Entry 8RDJ (electron microscopy, 2.62 A resolution); this record covers chains D and E of the 24 polymer chains in the assembly.

[Chain D]
Name: DNA-directed RNA polymerase subunit beta'
From: Sinapis alba
Notes: EC 2.7.7.6
Reference sequence: A0A6C0M5W0 (A0A6C0M5W0_SINAL); residue numbers follow UniProt; this construct covers 1-680
Sequence (680 residues; each row starts with the number of its first residue):
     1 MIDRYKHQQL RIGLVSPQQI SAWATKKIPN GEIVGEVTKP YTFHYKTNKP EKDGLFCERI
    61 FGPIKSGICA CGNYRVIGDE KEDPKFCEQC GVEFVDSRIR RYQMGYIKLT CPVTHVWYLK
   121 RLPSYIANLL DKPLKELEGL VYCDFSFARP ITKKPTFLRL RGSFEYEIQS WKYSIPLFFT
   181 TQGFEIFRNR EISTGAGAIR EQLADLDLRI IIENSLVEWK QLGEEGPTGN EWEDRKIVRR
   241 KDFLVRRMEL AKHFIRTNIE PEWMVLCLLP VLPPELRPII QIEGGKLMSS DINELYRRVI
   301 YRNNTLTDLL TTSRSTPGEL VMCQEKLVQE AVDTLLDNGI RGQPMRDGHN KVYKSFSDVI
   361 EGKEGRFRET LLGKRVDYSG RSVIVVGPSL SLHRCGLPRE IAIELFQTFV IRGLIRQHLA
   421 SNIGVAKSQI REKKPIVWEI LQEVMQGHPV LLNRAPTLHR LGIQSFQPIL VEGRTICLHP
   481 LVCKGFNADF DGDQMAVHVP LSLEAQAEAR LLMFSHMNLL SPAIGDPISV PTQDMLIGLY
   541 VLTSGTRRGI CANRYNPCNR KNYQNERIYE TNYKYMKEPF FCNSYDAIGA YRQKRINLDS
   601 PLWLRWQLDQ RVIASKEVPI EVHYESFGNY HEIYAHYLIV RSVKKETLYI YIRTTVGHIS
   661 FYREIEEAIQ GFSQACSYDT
Not modelled in the structure: 26-34, 78-84, 226-233, 279-290, 311-320, 559-577, 677-680
Bound ions: Mg2+: Asp489, Asp491, Asp493 (shared with 1 residue of chain Z)

[Chain E]
Name: DNA-directed RNA polymerase subunit beta''
From: Sinapis alba
Reference sequence: A0A6C0M829 (A0A6C0M829_SINAL); residue numbers follow UniProt; this construct covers 1-1373
Sequence (1373 residues; each row starts with the number of its first residue):
     1 MAERANLVFH NKVIDGTAIK RLISRLIDHF GMAYTSHILD QVKTLGFQQA TATSISLGID
    61 DLLTIPSKGW LVQDAEQQSL ILEKHHHYGN VHAVEKLRQS IEIWYATSEY LRQEMNPNFR
   121 MTDPFNPVHM MSFSGARGNA SQVHQLVGMR GLMSDPQGQM IDLPIQSNLR EGLSLTEYII
   181 SCYGARKGVV DTAVRTSDAG YLTRRLVEVV QHIVVRRTDC GTIRGISVSP RNKSRMMSER
   241 IFIQTLIGRV LADDIYIGSR CVAFRNQDLG IGLVNRFITF GTQSISIRTP FTCRSTSWIC
   301 RLCYGRSPTH GDLVELGEAV GIIAGQSIGE PGTQLTLRTF HTGGVFTGGT AEHVRAPYNG
   361 KIKFNEDLVH PTRTRHGHPA FLCYIDLSVI IESEDIIHSV TIPPKSFLLV QNDQYVESEQ
   421 VIAEIREGTY TFHFKERVRK YIYSDSEGEM HWSTDVSHAP EFTYSNVHLL PKTSHLWILS
   481 GGSCGSSLIL FSIHKDQDQM NIPFLSVERK SISSLSVNND QVSQKFFSSD FSDKKKSGIP
   541 NYSELNGIVG TSHYNFIYSA IFHENSDLLA KRRRNRFLIP FQSIQEQEQE KEFIPHSGIS
   601 VEIPINGIFR RNSIFAFFDD PRYRRKSSGI LKYGTLKADS IIQKEDMIEY RGVQKFKTKY
   661 EMKVDRFFFI PEEVHILPES SAIMVENYSI IGVDTRITLN IRSQVGGLIR VERKKKRIEL
   721 KIFSGDIHFP DKTDKISRHS GILIPPGRGK TNSKESKNLK NWIYVQRITP TKKKFFVLVR
   781 PVATYEIADS INLATLFPKD LFREKDNIQL RVFNYILYGN GKPTRGISDT SIQLVRTCLV
   841 LNWDQDNKNS SLEEVRAFFV EVNTKGLIRD FIRIGLVKSH ISYIRKRNNP PDSGLISADS
   901 MNPFYSISPK AGILHQSLRQ NHGTIRMFLN RNKESQSLLI LSSSNCFRIG PFNHVKYHNV
   961 INQSIKKKPL ITIKNSSGPL GTAIQISNFY SFLPLLTYNQ ISVIKYLQLD NFKYIFQVIH
  1021 SYLIDENGRI FNLDPYSNLV LNPFKLNWYF LHQNYNNNYC EETSTIISLG QFFCENVCIA
  1081 KKEPYLKSGQ VLIVQRDSVV IRSAKPYLAT PGAKVHGHYR EILYEGDTLV TFIYEKSRSG
  1141 DITQGLPKVE QVLEVRSIDS ISLNLEKRIK GWNRCITRIL GIPWGFLIGA ELTIVQSRIS
  1201 LVNKIQKVYR SQGVQIHNRH IEIIVRQITS KVLVSEEGMS NVFLPGELIG LLRAERTGRA
  1261 LEEAICYRAV LLGITRASLN TQSFISEASF QETARVLAKA ALRGRIDWLK GLKENVVLGG
  1321 VIPAGTGFNK GLVHCSRQHT NILLEKKTKN LSLLEGDMRD ILFYHREFCD SSI
Not modelled in the structure: 1-4, 333-350, 427-435, 505-565, 581-598, 634-664, 748-759, 844-854, 877-884, 891-900, 906-921, 929-936, 951-971, 1057-1064, 1136-1144, 1156-1161, 1332-1359, 1370-1373
Bound ions: Zn2+: Cys220, Cys293, Cys300, Cys303

[Interface between chain D and chain E]
Residue-residue contacts (167; chain D residue first):
  Asp3(D) with Arg217(E), salt bridge; Asn1329(E)
  Arg4(D) with Asn1329(E), hydrogen bond (backbone-side chain); Lys1330(E)
  Tyr5(D) with Lys1330(E)
  Lys6(D) with Lys1330(E)
  Gln8(D) with Trp1308(E); Leu1309(E); Asn1315(E), hydrogen bond
  Gln9(D) with Ile1306(E); Asp1307(E); Trp1308(E)
  Leu10(D) with Phe1284(E), hydrophobic; Ile1285(E), hydrophobic; Ile1306(E); Asp1307(E), hydrogen bond (backbone-backbone); Leu1309(E), hydrophobic; Leu1318(E), hydrophobic
  Arg11(D) with Arg1305(E); Ile1306(E)
  Ile12(D) with Phe1284(E), hydrophobic; Leu1297(E), hydrophobic; Ala1300(E), hydrophobic; Ala1301(E); Gly1304(E); Arg1305(E), hydrogen bond (backbone-backbone)
  Gly13(D) with Ala1301(E)
  Leu14(D) with Ala1301(E), hydrogen bond (backbone-backbone); Leu1302(E), hydrophobic
  Trp117(D) with Ala1294(E), hydrophobic; Ala1298(E), hydrophobic
  Tyr118(D) with Ala1298(E), hydrogen bond (side chain-backbone); Leu1302(E), hydrophobic
  Arg121(D) with Ala1294(E)
  Leu122(D) with Arg1295(E)
  Tyr125(D) with Lys1299(E); Leu1302(E), hydrophobic
  Trp219(D) with Glu1236(E); Met1239(E), hydrophobic
  Val245(D) with Pro1245(E)
  Glu249(D) with Leu1244(E)
  Leu250(D) with Leu1302(E), hydrophobic
  His253(D) with Arg1303(E), hydrogen bond
  Phe254(D) with Leu1302(E), hydrophobic
  Thr257(D) with Arg1303(E)
  Ile259(D) with Leu1302(E)
  Ser357(D) with Ala1294(E)
  Ile360(D) with Thr1293(E)
  Glu361(D) with Thr1293(E); Ala1294(E)
  Phe367(D) with Ser1289(E); Thr1293(E)
  Arg368(D) with Arg204(E); Ser1289(E)
  Leu371(D) with Val1317(E), hydrophobic
  Leu372(D) with Ser1289(E); Lys1313(E)
  Pro388(D) with Lys43(E), hydrogen bond (backbone-side chain)
  Leu390(D) with Lys43(E), hydrogen bond (backbone-side chain)
  Leu392(D) with Ser36(E); Asp40(E), hydrogen bond (backbone-side chain)
  Leu458(D) with Glu330(E)
  His459(D) with Gln326(E); Glu330(E), salt bridge
  Arg460(D) with Thr309(E), hydrogen bond; Gln326(E)
  His479(D) with Asp40(E), salt bridge; Lys43(E), hydrogen bond
  Pro480(D) with Lys43(E); Phe47(E), hydrophobic
  Leu481(D) with Leu39(E); Lys43(E)
  Glu508(D) with Thr1326(E), hydrogen bond
  His516(D) with Met32(E); Ser36(E)
  Met517(D) with Met32(E)
  Leu519(D) with Ile27(E), hydrophobic; Met32(E); Ser36(E)
  Leu520(D) with Ile27(E), hydrophobic; Met32(E), hydrophobic; Thr309(E)
  Ser521(D) with Thr309(E)
  Pro522(D) with Pro308(E); Thr309(E); Ile323(E), hydrophobic; His1220(E), hydrogen bond (backbone-side chain)
  Ala523(D) with Ser327(E); His1217(E), hydrogen bond (backbone-backbone); His1220(E), hydrogen bond (backbone-side chain)
  Ile524(D) with Gln1215(E); His1217(E)
  Gly525(D) with Pro308(E)
  Asp526(D) with Lys20(E), salt bridge
  Pro527(D) with Lys20(E)
  Ser529(D) with Leu39(E)
  Gln533(D) with Ala136(E)
  Asp534(D) with Gly46(E); Phe47(E); Ala50(E)
  Met535(D) with Lys43(E); Gly46(E); Phe47(E), hydrophobic
  Leu536(D) with Asp15(E); Gly16(E); Ile19(E), hydrophobic; Ser134(E); Gly135(E); Ala136(E)
  Ile537(D) with Ile55(E), hydrophobic; Met131(E), hydrophobic; Ser134(E); Ala136(E), hydrophobic
  Gly538(D) with Gly46(E); Gln49(E); Ala50(E)
  Leu539(D) with Val42(E), hydrophobic
  Tyr540(D) with Val13(E), hydrophobic; Ile14(E); Phe133(E); Ser134(E)
  Val541(D) with Thr53(E)
  Leu542(D) with Leu45(E), hydrophobic; Gln49(E)
  Thr543(D) with Lys12(E); Val13(E); Ile14(E), hydrogen bond (side chain-backbone)
  Arg547(D) with Phe125(E)
  Leu598(D) with Gln49(E)
  Trp606(D) with Phe9(E), hydrophobic
  Arg611(D) with Ala5(E); Leu7(E); Val8(E); Phe9(E), hydrogen bond (backbone-backbone)
  Val612(D) with Phe9(E); Asn11(E)
  Ile613(D) with Val8(E), hydrophobic; Phe9(E), hydrogen bond (backbone-backbone); Lys12(E)
  His636(D) with Asn11(E)
  Arg653(D) with Asn11(E), hydrogen bond (backbone-side chain)
  Thr654(D) with Asn11(E), hydrogen bond
  His658(D) with His10(E); Asn11(E), hydrogen bond (side chain-backbone); Lys12(E)
  Phe661(D) with Ile14(E), hydrophobic; Leu45(E), hydrophobic
  Tyr662(D) with Leu7(E); Phe9(E), hydrophobic
  Glu664(D) with Gln41(E); Leu45(E)
  Ile665(D) with Leu7(E), hydrophobic; Leu22(E), hydrophobic
  Glu666(D) with Ala5(E); Leu7(E)
  Ala668(D) with His37(E); Gln41(E)
  Ile669(D) with Ala5(E), hydrophobic; Leu7(E), hydrophobic; Phe30(E), hydrophobic; Tyr34(E); Ile38(E), hydrophobic
  Gln670(D) with Ala5(E)
  Phe672(D) with Ala33(E); Tyr34(E), hydrophobic; His37(E)
  Ser673(D) with Tyr34(E), hydrogen bond
Other interface residues (no listed pair), chain D (99 interface residues in all): His7, Leu216, Met248, Lys252, Met264, Ser391, Leu512, Asn518, Val530, Pro531, Ser544, Gly545, Ile652, Ile659, Ser660
Other interface residues (no listed pair), chain E (96 interface residues in all): Asn6, Ile23, Ser24, Thr35, Met130, Arg137, Gln244, His310, Ile1216, Glu1237, Asn1241, Ala1288, Phe1290, Lys1310, Val1316

[Overview]
99 residues of chain D and 96 residues of chain E are in contact; the contacts include 23 hydrogen bonds and 4
salt bridges. Among the polar pairs are Asp3(D)-Arg217(E), His459(D)-Glu330(E) and His479(D)-Asp40(E).
Asp489(D), Asp491(D) and Asp493(D) coordinate Mg2+.
Here chain D is DNA-directed RNA polymerase subunit beta' and chain E is DNA-directed RNA polymerase subunit
beta'', both from Sinapis alba. Entry 8RDJ (Plastid-encoded RNA polymerase transcription elongation complex
(Integrated model)) was determined by electron microscopy, deposited together with 8R5O, 8R6S and 8RAS.
